PDB entry 6TTK | X-ray diffraction, 2.38 A resolution | chains A and E

# Chain A
Molecule: Kelch-like protein 12
Organism: Homo sapiens
Reference sequence: Q53G59 (KLH12_HUMAN); numbering as in UniProt (aligned over 268-567)
Amino-acid sequence (301 residues; numbered 267 to 567; the number before each row is that of its first residue):
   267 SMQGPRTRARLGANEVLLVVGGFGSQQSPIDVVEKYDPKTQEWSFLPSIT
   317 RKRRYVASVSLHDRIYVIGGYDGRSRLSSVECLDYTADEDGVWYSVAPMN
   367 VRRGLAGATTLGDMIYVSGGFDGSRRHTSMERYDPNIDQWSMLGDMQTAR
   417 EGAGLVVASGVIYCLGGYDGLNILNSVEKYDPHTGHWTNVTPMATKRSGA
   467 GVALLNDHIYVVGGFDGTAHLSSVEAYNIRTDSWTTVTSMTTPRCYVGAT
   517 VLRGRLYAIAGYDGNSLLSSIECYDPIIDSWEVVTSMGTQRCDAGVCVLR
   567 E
Not modelled in the structure: 267-278, 353-356
Sequence notes: expression tag (267)
Ion coordination: Na+ near Thr502 (its only coordinating residue here)

# Chain E
Molecule: DVL1
Amino-acid sequence (15 residues; each row starts with the number of its first residue):
   650 AYTVVGGPPGGPPVR
Not modelled in the structure: 650-655, 664
What the authors report for this chain:
  - contacts within the chain: Pro657-Gly659 (hydrogen bond), Pro657-Gly660 (hydrogen bond)

# Chain A / chain E interface
Pairs across the interface (17; chain A residue first):
  Phe289(A) - Pro661(E)  hydrophobic
  Arg320(A) - Val663(E)
  Tyr321(A) - Pro657(E)
  Leu371(A) - Pro657(E)  hydrophobic
  Glu417(A) - Pro657(E)
  Glu417(A) - Pro658(E)
  Tyr434(A) - Pro658(E)  hydrophobic
  Phe481(A) - Pro658(E)
  Phe481(A) - Gly659(E)
  His486(A) - Gly659(E)  hydrogen bond (side chain-backbone)
  Cys511(A) - Gly659(E)
  Tyr512(A) - Pro657(E)
  Tyr512(A) - Pro658(E)  hydrogen bond (side chain-backbone)
  Tyr512(A) - Gly659(E)
  Tyr528(A) - Gly659(E)
  Tyr528(A) - Gly660(E)
  Tyr528(A) - Pro661(E)
Interface residues without a listed pair, chain A (13 interface residues in all): Ile439, Cys558
Interface residues without a listed pair, chain E (7 interface residues in all): Pro662
Interface features reported in the paper:
  - specific contacts: Phe289(A)-Pro661(E) (hydrophobic contact), Tyr512(A)-Pro658(E) (hydrogen bond), Tyr528(A)-Pro661(E) (pi stacking)
  - interface residues, chain A: Tyr321(A), Leu371(A), Tyr434(A), Ile439(A), Phe481(A)
  - interface residues, chain E: Pro657(E), Pro658(E), Gly659(E), Pro661(E)

# Summary
Chain A and chain E form an interface of 13 and 7 residues respectively, with 2 hydrogen bonds. Among the
polar pairs are His486(A)-Gly659(E) and Tyr512(A)-Pro658(E). The paper describes a hydrophobic contact between
Phe289(A) and Pro661(E); a hydrogen bond between Tyr512(A) and Pro658(E); pi stacking between Tyr528(A) and
Pro661(E). The paper reports interface residues Tyr321(A), Leu371(A) and Pro657(E) among others; contacts
within the chain involving Pro657(E), Gly659(E) and Gly660(E).
Here chain A is Kelch-like protein 12 (Homo sapiens) and chain E is DVL1. Entry 6TTK (Crystal structure of the
kelch domain of human KLHL12 in complex with DVL1 peptide) was determined by X-ray diffraction.
